Entry 8A3J (X-ray diffraction, 2.10 A resolution); this record covers chains B and C of the 4 polymer chains in the assembly.

Chain B:
Protein: apCC-Tet*3-B
Sequence (25 residues; row label = number of the first residue in the row; numbering starts at 0):
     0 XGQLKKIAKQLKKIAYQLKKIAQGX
Modified / non-standard residues: ACE (acetyl group) at position 0; NH2 (amino group) at position 24

Chain C:
Protein: apCC-Tet*3-A
Sequence (25 residues; numbered 0 to 24; the number before each row is that of its first residue; numbering starts at 0):
     0 XGQLEEIAKQLEEIAWQLEEIAQGX
Modified / non-standard residues: ACE (acetyl group) at position 0; NH2 (amino group) at position 24

Chain B / chain C interface:
Contacting residue pairs - 15 pairs, chain B then chain C:
  Gln-2(B) / Gln-16(C)  hydrogen bond
  Leu-3(B) / Leu-17(C)  hydrophobic
  Leu-3(B) / Ile-20(C)  hydrophobic
  Ile-6(B) / Ile-13(C)  hydrophobic
  Ile-6(B) / Gln-16(C)
  Ile-6(B) / Leu-17(C)  hydrophobic
  Gln-9(B) / Ile-13(C)
  Leu-10(B) / Leu-10(C)  hydrophobic
  Leu-10(B) / Ile-13(C)  hydrophobic
  Ile-13(B) / Ile-6(C)  hydrophobic
  Ile-13(B) / Gln-9(C)
  Ile-13(B) / Leu-10(C)  hydrophobic
  Gln-16(B) / Ile-6(C)
  Leu-17(B) / Leu-3(C)  hydrophobic
  Ile-20(B) / Leu-3(C)  hydrophobic
Interface residues without a listed pair, chain C (9 interface residues in all): Gln-2

Overview:
The chain B/chain C interface involves 9 residues from each chain, with 1 hydrogen bond. Its one
hydrogen-bonded contact is Gln-2(B)/Gln-16(C).
Here chain B is apCC-Tet*3-B and chain C is apCC-Tet*3-A. Entry 8A3J (X-ray crystal structure of a de novo
designed antiparallel coiled-coil heterotetramer with 3 heptad repeats, apCC-Tet*3-A2B2) was determined by
X-ray diffraction (same publication as 8A3G and 8A3I).
